2PUV - chains B and D of the 4 polymer chains in the assembly; structure by X-ray diffraction, 1.90 A resolution.

# Chain B (and D)
Protein: isomerase domain of glutamine-fructose-6-phosphate transaminase (isomerizing)
Source organism: Candida albicans
Notes: EC 2.6.1.16; fragment: isomerase domain; chain D of this document is another copy of the same molecule, construct and numbering; everything in this record applies to it too
Reference sequence: P53704 (GFA1_CANAL); residues 346-712 here correspond to UniProt positions 347-713 (UniProt number = residue number + 1)
Chain sequence (367 residues; each row starts with the number of its first residue):
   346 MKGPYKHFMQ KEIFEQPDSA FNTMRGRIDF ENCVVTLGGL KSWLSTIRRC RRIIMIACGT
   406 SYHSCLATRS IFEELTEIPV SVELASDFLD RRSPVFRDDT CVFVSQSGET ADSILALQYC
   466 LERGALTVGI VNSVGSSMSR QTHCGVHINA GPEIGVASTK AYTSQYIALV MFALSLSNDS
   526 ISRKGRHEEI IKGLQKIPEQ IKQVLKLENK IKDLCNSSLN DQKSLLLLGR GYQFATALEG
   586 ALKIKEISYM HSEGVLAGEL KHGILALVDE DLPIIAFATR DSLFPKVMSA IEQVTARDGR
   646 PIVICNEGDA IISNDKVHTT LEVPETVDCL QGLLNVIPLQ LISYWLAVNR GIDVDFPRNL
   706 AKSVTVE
Unresolved in the structure: 346-348, 701-712 (chain D: 346-348, 606-616, 700-712)
Metal / ion sites: Na+: S484, R485, T487 (together with uridine-diphosphate-N-acetylglucosamine)
Ligand contacts:
  - 5-amino-5-deoxy-1-O-phosphono-D-mannitol (M6R): C403, G404, T405, S406, S450, Q451, S452, G453, T455, S458, V501, A502, S503, Q510, L587, K588, E591
  - uridine-diphosphate-N-acetylglucosamine (UD1): R372, G383, G384, G474, I475, V476, V479, M483, S484, T487, H488, C489, G490, V491, H492
From the paper describing this entry:
  - binding site for 5-amino-5-deoxy-1-O-phosphono-D-mannitol: S406, S450, Q451, S452, T455, K588, E591
  - catalytic residues: E591, H607 (citing earlier work)
  - catalytic residues: K588 (proposed by the authors, not directly observed)

# Chain B / chain D interface
Pairs across the interface (27; chain B residue first):
  T391(B) - R442(D)  hydrogen bond (backbone-side chain)
  I392(B) - R442(D)
  R394(B) - R396(D)
  R394(B) - F441(D)
  R394(B) - R442(D)  hydrogen bond (backbone-side chain)
  R394(B) - D443(D)  salt bridge
  C395(B) - R442(D)
  R396(B) - R394(D)
  F441(B) - R394(D)
  R442(B) - T391(D)  hydrogen bond (side chain-backbone)
  R442(B) - I392(D)
  R442(B) - R394(D)  hydrogen bond (side chain-backbone)
  R442(B) - C395(D)
  R442(B) - R442(D)  hydrogen bond (side chain-backbone)
  R442(B) - D443(D)
  R442(B) - D444(D)  hydrogen bond (side chain-backbone)
  R442(B) - T445(D)  hydrogen bond
  R442(B) - G469(D)  hydrogen bond (side chain-backbone)
  R442(B) - A470(D)
  R442(B) - L471(D)
  D443(B) - R394(D)  salt bridge
  D443(B) - R442(D)
  D444(B) - R442(D)  hydrogen bond (backbone-side chain)
  T445(B) - R442(D)  hydrogen bond
  G469(B) - R442(D)  hydrogen bond (backbone-side chain)
  A470(B) - R442(D)
  L471(B) - R442(D)

# In short
The chain B/chain D interface involves 13 residues from each chain; the contacts include 11 hydrogen bonds and
2 salt bridges. Among the polar pairs are R394(B)-D443(D), T391(B)-R442(D) and R394(B)-R442(D). Chain B binds
uridine-diphosphate-N-acetylglucosamine and 5-amino-5-deoxy-1-O-phosphono-D-mannitol. From the paper:
catalytic residues E591(B), H607(B) and K588(B); a binding site for 5-amino-5-deoxy-1-O-phosphono-D-mannitol
at S406(B), S450(B) and Q451(B) among others.
Both chains are isomerase domain of glutamine-fructose-6-phosphate transaminase (isomerizing) (Candida
albicans). Entry 2PUV (The crystal structure of isomerase domain of glucosamine-6-phosphate synthase from
Candida albicans) was determined by X-ray diffraction (same publication as 2POC, 2PUT and 2PUW).
